PDB entry 6NC9 | X-ray diffraction, 1.80 A resolution | chain A

== Chain A ==
Protein: Lipid II flippase MurJ
Source organism: Thermosipho africanus (strain TCF52B)
UniProtKB: B7IE18 (MURJ_THEAB); numbering as in UniProt (aligned over 1-475)
Chain sequence (475 residues; each row starts with the number of its first residue):
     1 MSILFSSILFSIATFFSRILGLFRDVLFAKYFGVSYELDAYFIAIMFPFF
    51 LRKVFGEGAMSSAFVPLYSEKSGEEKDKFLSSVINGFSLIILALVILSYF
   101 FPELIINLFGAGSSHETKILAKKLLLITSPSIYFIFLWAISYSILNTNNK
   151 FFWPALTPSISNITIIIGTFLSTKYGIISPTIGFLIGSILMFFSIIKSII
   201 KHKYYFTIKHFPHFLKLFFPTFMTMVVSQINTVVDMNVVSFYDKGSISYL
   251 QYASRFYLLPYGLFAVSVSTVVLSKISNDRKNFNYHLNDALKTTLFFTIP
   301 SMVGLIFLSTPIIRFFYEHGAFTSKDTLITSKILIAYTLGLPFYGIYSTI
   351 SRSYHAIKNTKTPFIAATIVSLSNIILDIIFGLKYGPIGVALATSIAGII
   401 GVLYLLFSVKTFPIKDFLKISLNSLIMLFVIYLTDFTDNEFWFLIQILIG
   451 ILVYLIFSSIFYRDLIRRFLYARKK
Bound ions: Na+: Asp235, Asn374, Asp378, Val390, Thr394
Reported in the primary citation:
  - contacts within the chain: Ser61-Arg352, Ser62-Arg352, Gly58-Arg352 (backbone contact)
  - conformationally variable residues (side-chain flip): Arg352
  - Na+ coordination: Asp235, Asn374, Asp378, Val390, Thr394
  - mutagenesis - R24A, R255A, R352A, R352Q: abolished growth
  - mutagenesis - R352A, R352Q: decreased expression

== In short ==
The Na+ site is built by Asp235, Asn374, Asp378, Val390 and Thr394. From the paper: R24A, R255A and R352A,
among others, abolish growth; Na+ coordination by Asp235, Asn374 and Asp378 among others.
Chain A is Lipid II flippase MurJ (Thermosipho africanus (strain TCF52B)); the structure, Lipid II flippase
MurJ, outward-facing conformation, was determined by X-ray diffraction, deposited together with 6NC6, 6NC7 and
6NC8.
